8CN1 - chains F and J of the 24 polymer chains in the assembly; structure by X-ray diffraction, 2.09 A resolution.

Chain F (and J):
Protein: Disks large homolog 1
From: Homo sapiens
Notes: chain J of this document is another copy of the same molecule, construct and numbering; everything in this record applies to it too
UniProt: Q12959 (DLG1_HUMAN); residue numbers follow UniProt; this construct covers 219-311
Sequence (116 residues; row label = number of the first residue in the row):
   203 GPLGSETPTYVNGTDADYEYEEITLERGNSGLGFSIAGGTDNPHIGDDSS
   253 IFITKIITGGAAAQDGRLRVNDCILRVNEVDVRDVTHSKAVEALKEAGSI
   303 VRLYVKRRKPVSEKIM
Unresolved in the structure: 203-218, 245-249, 313-318 (chain J: 203-212, 312-318)
Construct notes: expression tag (203-218, 312-318)
UniProt features mapped onto this chain:
  - modified residue: Ser232 (Phosphoserine)

Chain F / chain J interface:
Pairs across the interface (13):
  Thr260(F) - Leu270(J)
  Thr260(F) - Arg271(J)
  Gly261(F) - Gly268(J)
  Gly261(F) - Arg271(J)
  Ala265(F) - Ala265(J)
  Ala265(F) - Gln266(J)
  Gln266(F) - Ala265(J)
  Gln266(F) - Gln266(J)
  Gln266(F) - Gly268(J)
  Gly268(F) - Gly261(J)
  Gly268(F) - Gln266(J)
  Leu270(F) - Thr260(J)
  Arg271(F) - Gly261(J)
Also at the interface, not in a pair above, chain F (9 interface residues in all): Ile258, Asp267
Also at the interface, not in a pair above, chain J (9 interface residues in all): Ile258, Asp267

Overview:
The chain F/chain J interface involves 9 residues from each chain.
Both chains are Disks large homolog 1 (Homo sapiens). Entry 8CN1 (hDLG1-PDZ1 in complex with a TAX1 peptide
from HTLV-1) was determined by X-ray diffraction together with 8CN3 from the same study.
